Entry 5K8D (X-ray diffraction, 4.19 A resolution (low resolution: residue-level contacts below are approximate; hydrogen-bond / salt-bridge calls are withheld)); this record covers chains A and B.

# Chain A
Molecule: Coagulation factor VIII
From: Homo sapiens
UniProtKB: P00451 (FA8_HUMAN); residues 1-740 here correspond to UniProt positions 20-759 (UniProt number = residue number + 19)
Sequence (740 residues; numbered 1 to 740; the number before each row is that of its first residue):
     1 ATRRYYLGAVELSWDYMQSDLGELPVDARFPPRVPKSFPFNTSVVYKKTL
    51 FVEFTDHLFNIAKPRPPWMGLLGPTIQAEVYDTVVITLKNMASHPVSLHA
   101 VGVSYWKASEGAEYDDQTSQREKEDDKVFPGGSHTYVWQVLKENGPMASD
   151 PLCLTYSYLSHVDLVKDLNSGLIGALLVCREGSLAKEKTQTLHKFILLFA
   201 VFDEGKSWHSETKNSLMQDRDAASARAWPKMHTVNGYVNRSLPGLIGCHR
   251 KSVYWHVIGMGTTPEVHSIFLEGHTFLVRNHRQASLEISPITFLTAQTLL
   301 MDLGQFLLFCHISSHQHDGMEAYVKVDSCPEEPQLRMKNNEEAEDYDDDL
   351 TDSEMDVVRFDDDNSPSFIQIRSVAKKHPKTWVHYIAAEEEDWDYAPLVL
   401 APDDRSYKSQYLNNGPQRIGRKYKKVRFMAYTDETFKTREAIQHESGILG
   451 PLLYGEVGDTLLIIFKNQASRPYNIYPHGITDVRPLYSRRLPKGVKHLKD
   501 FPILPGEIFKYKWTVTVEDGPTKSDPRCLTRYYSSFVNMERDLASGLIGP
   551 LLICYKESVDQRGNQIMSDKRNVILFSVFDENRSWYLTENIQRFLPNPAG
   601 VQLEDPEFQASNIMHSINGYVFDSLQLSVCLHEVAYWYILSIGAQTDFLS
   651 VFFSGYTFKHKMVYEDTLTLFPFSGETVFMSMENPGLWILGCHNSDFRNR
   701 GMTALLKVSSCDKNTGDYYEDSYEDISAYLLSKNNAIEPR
Unresolved in the structure: 18-43, 60-64, 209-227, 335-374, 556-570, 717-740
Curated features (UniProtKB/Swiss-Prot):
  - site (Cleavage): R372, S373, R740
  - modified residue (Sulfotyrosine): Y346, Y718, Y719, Y723
  - glycosylation (N-linked (GlcNAc...) asparagine): N41, N239, N582
Disulfides: C248-C329, C528-C554, C630-C711
Covalently attached groups: N-acetylglucosamine (NAG) linked to N239; covalent link I617-A704
Ion coordination: Ca2+ site 1: K107, A108, D126; Ca2+ site 2: D116, E122, D126; Cu ion: H267, C310, H315; Ca2+ site 3: S535, N538, D542

# Chain B
Molecule: Coagulation factor VIII, Ig gamma-1 chain C region
From: Homo sapiens
UniProtKB: chimeric construct of P00451, P01857: residues 1694-2331 from P00451 (FA8_HUMAN) positions 1713-2350 (UniProt number = residue number + 19); residues 2333-2558 from P01857 positions 104-329 (UniProt number = residue number - 2229)
Sequence (865 residues; each row starts with the number of its first residue):
  1694 KTRHYFIAAVERLWDYGMSSSPHVLRNRAQSGSVPQFKKVVFQEFTDGSF
  1744 TQPLYRGELNEHLGLLGPYIRAEVEDNIMVTFRNQASRPYSFYSSLISYE
  1794 EDQRQGAEPRKNFVKPNETKTYFWKVQHHMAPTKDEFDCKAWAYFSDVDL
  1844 EKDVHSGLIGPLLVCHTNTLNPAHGRQVTVQEFALFFTIFDETKSWYFTE
  1894 NMERNCRAPCNIQMEDPTFKENYRFHAINGYIMDTLPGLVMAQDQRIRWY
  1944 LLSMGSNENIHSIHFSGHVFTVRKKEEYKMALYNLYPGVFETVEMLPSKA
  1994 GIWRVECLIGEHLHAGMSTLFLVYSNKCQTPLGMASGHIRDFQITASGQY
  2044 GQWAPKLARLHYSGSINAWSTKEPFSWIKVDLLAPMIIHGIKTQGARQKF
  2094 SSLYISQFIIMYSLDGKKWQTYRGNSTGTLMVFFGNVDSSGIKHNIFNPP
  2144 IIARYIRLHPTHYSIRSTLRMELMGCDLNSCSMPLGMESKAISDAQITAS
  2194 SYFTNMFATWSPSKARLHLQGRSNAWRPQVNNPKEWLQVDFQKTMKVTGV
  2244 TTQGVKSLLTSMYVKEFLISSSQDGHQWTLFFQNGKVKVFQGNQDSFTPV
  2294 VNSLDPPLLTRYLRIHPQSWVHQIALRMEVLGCEAQDLYDKTHTCPPCPA
  2344 PELLGGPSVFLFPPKPKDTLMISRTPEVTCVVVDVSHEDPEVKFNWYVDG
  2394 VEVHNAKTKPREEQYNSTYRVVSVLTVLHQDWLNGKEYKCKVSNKALPAP
  2444 IEKTISKAKGQPREPQVYTLPPSRDELTKNQVSLTCLVKGFYPSDIAVEW
  2494 ESNGQPENNYKTTPPVLDSDGSFFLYSKLTVDKSRWQQGNVFSCSVMHEA
  2544 LHNHYTQKSLSLSPG
Unresolved in the structure: 1713-1725, 1900-1906, 2333-2558
Sequence notes: linker (2332)
Curated features (UniProtKB/Swiss-Prot):
  - glycosylation (N-linked (GlcNAc...) asparagine): N1810, N2118, N2409 (complex)
Disulfides: C1832-C1858, C2174-C2326
Covalently attached groups: N-acetylglucosamine (NAG) linked to N1810, N2118
Ion coordination: Cu ion: H1954, C2000

# How chain A and chain B interact
Contacting residue pairs - 126 pairs, chain A then chain B:
  H99(A) - H1957(B)
  V101(A) - H1957(B)
  G102(A) - V1962(B)
  G102(A) - A1974(B)
  V103(A) - G1960(B)
  Y105(A) - G1960(B)
  W106(A) - K1992(B)
  W106(A) - E2327(B)
  W106(A) - Q2329(B)
  K107(A) - I1995(B)
  K107(A) - W1996(B)
  E110(A) - S1959(B)
  E110(A) - W1996(B)
  Y114(A) - S1959(B)
  Y114(A) - W1996(B)
  Y114(A) - R1997(B)
  Y114(A) - L2013(B)
  D116(A) - I1995(B)
  Q117(A) - N2172(B)
  R121(A) - Q2266(B)
  R121(A) - L2302(B)
  E122(A) - K2239(B)
  V137(A) - Q2329(B)
  L141(A) - S1991(B)
  E143(A) - K1972(B)
  E143(A) - L1989(B)
  N144(A) - V1962(B)
  N144(A) - K1972(B)
  G145(A) - K1972(B)
  M147(A) - E1970(B)
  M147(A) - K1972(B)
  S149(A) - E1969(B)
  S149(A) - E1970(B)
  D150(A) - E1970(B)
  D150(A) - Y1971(B)
  D150(A) - K1972(B)
  L154(A) - K1972(B)
  Y156(A) - K1972(B)
  Y156(A) - A1974(B)
  H161(A) - R1997(B)
  H161(A) - E1999(B)
  H161(A) - L2001(B)
  H161(A) - L2006(B)
  D163(A) - H2007(B)
  L164(A) - L2001(B)
  L164(A) - G2003(B)
  L164(A) - H2007(B)
  V165(A) - G2003(B)
  V165(A) - E2004(B)
  T262(A) - G2003(B)
  T262(A) - E2004(B)
  T263(A) - I2002(B)
  P264(A) - E1951(B)
  P264(A) - I1953(B)
  P264(A) - H2005(B)
  R279(A) - Y1971(B)
  S289(A) - I1953(B)
  S289(A) - N1977(B)
  S289(A) - Y1979(B)
  P290(A) - I1953(B)
  P290(A) - S1955(B)
  P290(A) - N1977(B)
  I291(A) - S1955(B)
  I291(A) - L1975(B)
  I291(A) - N1977(B)
  T292(A) - N1977(B)
  F293(A) - L1975(B)
  T646(A) - N1950(B)
  D647(A) - N1950(B)
  L649(A) - P1980(B)
  F653(A) - Y1786(B)
  F653(A) - E1801(B)
  F653(A) - D1840(B)
  S654(A) - E1801(B)
  G655(A) - S1791(B)
  G655(A) - E1793(B)
  G655(A) - E1801(B)
  Y656(A) - S1788(B)
  Y656(A) - S1791(B)
  Y656(A) - Y1792(B)
  Y656(A) - Q1820(B)
  Y656(A) - H1822(B)
  T657(A) - Y1786(B)
  T657(A) - S1787(B)
  T657(A) - S1788(B)
  F658(A) - S1788(B)
  K659(A) - S1788(B)
  K659(A) - H1822(B)
  K661(A) - H1821(B)
  V663(A) - K1967(B)
  V663(A) - K1968(B)
  Y664(A) - A1824(B)
  Y664(A) - P1825(B)
  Y664(A) - T1826(B)
  Y664(A) - D1828(B)
  Y664(A) - E1829(B)
  Y664(A) - K1833(B)
  Y664(A) - K1967(B)
  E665(A) - H1821(B)
  E665(A) - H1822(B)
  E665(A) - A1824(B)
  E665(A) - K1833(B)
  E665(A) - W1835(B)
  T667(A) - S1788(B)
  T667(A) - W1835(B)
  T667(A) - F1983(B)
  L668(A) - S1788(B)
  L668(A) - A1836(B)
  L668(A) - G1981(B)
  T669(A) - G1981(B)
  T669(A) - V1982(B)
  F671(A) - Y1979(B)
  E683(A) - H1822(B)
  P685(A) - H1822(B)
  L687(A) - E1793(B)
  L687(A) - D1795(B)
  L687(A) - A1800(B)
  W688(A) - D1795(B)
  W688(A) - G1799(B)
  W688(A) - A1800(B)
  W688(A) - E1801(B)
  I689(A) - E1801(B)
  D696(A) - N1950(B)
  F697(A) - E1844(B)
  R700(A) - L1843(B)
  R700(A) - E1844(B)
Also at the interface, not in a pair above, chain A (68 interface residues in all): S104, V266, S524, F652, D666, F673
Also at the interface, not in a pair above, chain B (78 interface residues in all): I1790, Q1798, K1818, M1823, F1830, K1845, D1927, R1966, M1973, L2171, A2328

# In short
Chain A and chain B form an interface of 68 and 78 residues respectively. N-acetylglucosamine is covalently
linked to N239(A). Covalently linked N-acetylglucosamine: at N1810(B) and N2118(B). K107(A), A108(A) and
D126(A) coordinate Ca2+ site 1.
Chain A is Coagulation factor VIII and chain B is Coagulation factor VIII, Ig gamma-1 chain C region, both
from Homo sapiens; the structure, Crystal structure of rFVIIIFc, was determined by X-ray diffraction.
